PDB entry 7S0T | electron microscopy, 3.05 A resolution | chains A and D of the 7 polymer chains in the assembly

== Chain A ==
Name: DNA polymerase zeta catalytic subunit
Organism: Saccharomyces cerevisiae
Notes: EC 2.7.7.7
Reference sequence: P14284 (DPOZ_YEAST); numbering as in UniProt (aligned over 1-1504)
Sequence (1538 residues; row label = number of the first residue in the row; numbers below 1 keep their minus sign (Met-33 is residue -33)):
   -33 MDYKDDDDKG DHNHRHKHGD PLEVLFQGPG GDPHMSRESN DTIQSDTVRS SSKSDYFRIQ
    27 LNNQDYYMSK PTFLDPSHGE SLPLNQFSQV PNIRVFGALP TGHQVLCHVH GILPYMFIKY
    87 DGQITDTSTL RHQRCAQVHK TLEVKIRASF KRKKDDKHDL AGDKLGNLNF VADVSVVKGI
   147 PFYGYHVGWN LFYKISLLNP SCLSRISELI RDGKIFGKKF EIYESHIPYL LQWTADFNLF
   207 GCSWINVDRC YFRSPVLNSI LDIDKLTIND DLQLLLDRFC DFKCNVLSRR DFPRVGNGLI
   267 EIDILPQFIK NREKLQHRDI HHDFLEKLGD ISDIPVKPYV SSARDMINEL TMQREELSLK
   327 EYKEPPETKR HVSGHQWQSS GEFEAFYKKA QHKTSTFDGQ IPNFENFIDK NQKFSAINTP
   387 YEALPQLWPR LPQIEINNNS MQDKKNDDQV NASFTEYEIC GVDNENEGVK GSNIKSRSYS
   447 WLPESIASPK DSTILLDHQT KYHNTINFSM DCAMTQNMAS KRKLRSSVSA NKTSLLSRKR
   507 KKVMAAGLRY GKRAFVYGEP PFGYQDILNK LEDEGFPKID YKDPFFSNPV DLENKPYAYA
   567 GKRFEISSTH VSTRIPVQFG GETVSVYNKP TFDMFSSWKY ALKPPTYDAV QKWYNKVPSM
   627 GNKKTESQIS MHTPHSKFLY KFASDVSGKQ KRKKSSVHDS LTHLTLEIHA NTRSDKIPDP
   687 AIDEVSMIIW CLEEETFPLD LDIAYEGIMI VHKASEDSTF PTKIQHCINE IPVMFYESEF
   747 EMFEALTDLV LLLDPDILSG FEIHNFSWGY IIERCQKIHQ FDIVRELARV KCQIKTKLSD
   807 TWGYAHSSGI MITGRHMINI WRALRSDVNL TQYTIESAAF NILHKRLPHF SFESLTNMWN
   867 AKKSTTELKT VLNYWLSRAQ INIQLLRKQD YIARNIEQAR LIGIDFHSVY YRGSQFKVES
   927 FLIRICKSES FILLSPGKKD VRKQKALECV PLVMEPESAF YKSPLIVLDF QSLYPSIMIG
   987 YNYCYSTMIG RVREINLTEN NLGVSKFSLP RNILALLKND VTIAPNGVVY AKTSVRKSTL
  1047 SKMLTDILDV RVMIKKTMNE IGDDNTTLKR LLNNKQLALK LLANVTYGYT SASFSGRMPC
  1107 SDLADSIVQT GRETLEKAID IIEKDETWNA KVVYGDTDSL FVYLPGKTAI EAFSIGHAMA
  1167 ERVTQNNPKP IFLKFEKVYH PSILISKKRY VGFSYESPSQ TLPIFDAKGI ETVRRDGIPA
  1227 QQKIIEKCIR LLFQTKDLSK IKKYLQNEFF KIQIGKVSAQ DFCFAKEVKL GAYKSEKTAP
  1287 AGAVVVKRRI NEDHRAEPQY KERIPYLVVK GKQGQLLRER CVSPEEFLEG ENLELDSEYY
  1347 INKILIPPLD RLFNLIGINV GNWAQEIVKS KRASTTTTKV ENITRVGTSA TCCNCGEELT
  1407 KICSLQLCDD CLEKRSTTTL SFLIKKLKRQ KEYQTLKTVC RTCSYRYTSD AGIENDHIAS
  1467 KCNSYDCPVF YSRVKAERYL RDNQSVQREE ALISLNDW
Not modelled in the structure: -33 to 19, 118-129, 296-302, 321-326, 363-366, 377, 402-511, 625-660, 721-722, 799-804, 1065-1071, 1298-1301, 1317-1320, 1325-1326, 1331, 1337-1340, 1374-1419, 1503-1504
Sequence notes: initiating methionine (-33); expression tag (-32 to 0)
Bound ions: Ca2+: Asp975, Phe976, Asp1144 (together with 2'-deoxycytidine-5'-triphosphate)
Small-molecule neighbours:
  - 2'-deoxycytidine-5'-triphosphate (DCP): Asp975, Phe976, Gln977, Ser978, Leu979, Tyr980, Pro981, Asn1090, Tyr1093, Thr1143, Asp1144
  - 4Fe-4S cluster (SF4): Arg852, Pro854, Val1445, Cys1446, Cys1449, Cys1468, Ser1470, Cys1473, Val1475, Phe1476, Arg1479
UniProt features mapped onto this chain:
  - zinc finger: Cys1398 to Cys1417 (CysA-type)
  - motif: Cys1446 to Cys1473 (CysB motif)
  - binding site (Zn(2+)): Cys1398, Cys1401, Cys1414, Cys1417
  - binding site ([4Fe-4S] cluster): Cys1446, Cys1449, Cys1468, Cys1473
From the paper describing this entry:
  - catalytic residues: Asp975, Asp1144
  - conformationally variable residues (domain motion): Ser1044 to Ser1097
  - binding site for 2'-deoxycytidine-5'-triphosphate: Ser978, Leu979, Tyr980, Tyr1093

== Chain D ==
Name: DNA polymerase zeta processivity subunit
Organism: Saccharomyces cerevisiae
Reference sequence: P38927 (REV7_YEAST); residue numbers follow UniProt; this construct covers 1-245
Sequence (245 residues; each row starts with the number of its first residue):
     1 MNRWVEKWLR VYLKCYINLI LFYRNVYPPQ SFDYTTYQSF NLPQFVPINR HPALIDYIEE
    61 LILDVLSKLT HVYRFSICII NKKNDLCIEK YVLDFSELQH VDKDDQIITE TEVFDEFRSS
   121 LNSLIMHLEK LPKVNDDTIT FEAVINAIEL ELGHKLDRNR RVDSLEEKAE IERDSNWVKC
   181 QEDENLPDNN GFQPPKIKLT SLVGSDVGPL IIHQFSEKLI SGDDKILNGV YSQYEEGESI
   241 FGSLF
Not modelled in the structure: 1, 96-106, 149-194, 220-245

== How chain A and chain D interact ==
Pairs across the interface (87; chain A residue first):
  Ala512(A) - Pro195(D)
  Leu514(A) - Cys87(D)
  Leu514(A) - Lys90(D)
  Leu514(A) - Ile197(D)  hydrophobic
  Arg515(A) - Lys90(D)  hydrogen bond (backbone-side chain)
  Tyr516(A) - Arg74(D)  hydrogen bond (backbone-side chain)
  Tyr516(A) - Cys78(D)  hydrophobic
  Tyr516(A) - Cys87(D)  hydrophobic
  Tyr516(A) - Val144(D)
  Tyr516(A) - Asn146(D)
  Arg519(A) - Asn146(D)
  Arg519(A) - Ala147(D)
  Ala520(A) - Ile145(D)
  Ala520(A) - Asn146(D)
  Phe521(A) - Val144(D)
  Phe521(A) - Ile145(D)  hydrogen bond (backbone-backbone)
  Val522(A) - Glu142(D)
  Val522(A) - Ala143(D)
  Tyr523(A) - Tyr57(D)  hydrophobic
  Tyr523(A) - Leu61(D)  hydrophobic
  Tyr523(A) - Ala143(D)  hydrogen bond (backbone-backbone)
  Gly524(A) - Tyr57(D)  hydrogen bond (backbone-side chain)
  Pro526(A) - Phe141(D)  hydrophobic
  Phe528(A) - Tyr27(D)  hydrogen bond (backbone-side chain)
  Phe528(A) - His51(D)
  Phe528(A) - Ala53(D)  hydrophobic
  Gly529(A) - Tyr27(D)
  Tyr530(A) - Asn25(D)  hydrogen bond
  Tyr530(A) - Val26(D)
  Tyr530(A) - Tyr27(D)
  Tyr530(A) - Pro28(D)
  Tyr530(A) - Asp136(D)  hydrogen bond
  Tyr530(A) - Asp137(D)
  Gln531(A) - Asp137(D)
  Ile533(A) - Tyr27(D)  hydrophobic
  Ile533(A) - Pro28(D)
  Ile533(A) - Ser31(D)
  Ile533(A) - His51(D)
  Lys536(A) - His51(D)
  Leu537(A) - Arg50(D)
  Leu537(A) - His51(D)
  Pro543(A) - Arg50(D)  hydrogen bond (backbone-side chain)
  Lys544(A) - Gln30(D)
  Lys544(A) - Arg50(D)  hydrogen bond (backbone-side chain)
  Ile545(A) - Gln30(D)
  Ile545(A) - Arg50(D)
  Asp546(A) - Arg50(D)
  Lys548(A) - Thr35(D)
  Thr575(A) - Phe45(D)
  Val577(A) - Gln38(D)
  Val577(A) - Leu42(D)
  Val577(A) - Pro43(D)  hydrophobic
  Arg580(A) - Thr36(D)
  Arg580(A) - Tyr37(D)  hydrogen bond (side chain-backbone)
  Arg580(A) - Gln38(D)
  Arg580(A) - Leu42(D)
  Arg580(A) - Pro43(D)  hydrogen bond (side chain-backbone)
  Arg580(A) - Gln44(D)  hydrogen bond (side chain-backbone)
  Arg580(A) - Phe45(D)
  Ile581(A) - Thr36(D)  hydrogen bond (backbone-backbone)
  Ile581(A) - Tyr37(D)
  Ile581(A) - Gln38(D)  hydrogen bond (backbone-backbone)
  Pro582(A) - Tyr37(D)
  Pro582(A) - Gln38(D)
  Val583(A) - Tyr37(D)  hydrophobic
  Val583(A) - Gln38(D)  hydrogen bond (backbone-backbone)
  Val583(A) - Ser39(D)
  Val583(A) - Val46(D)  hydrophobic
  Gln584(A) - Lys14(D)  hydrogen bond (backbone-side chain)
  Gln584(A) - Tyr37(D)
  Phe585(A) - Arg10(D)
  Phe585(A) - Lys14(D)
  Phe585(A) - Glu59(D)
  Phe585(A) - Ile62(D)  hydrophobic
  Phe585(A) - Leu63(D)  hydrophobic
  Gly586(A) - Glu59(D)  hydrogen bond (backbone-side chain)
  Val590(A) - Lys7(D)
  Val590(A) - Trp8(D)  hydrophobic
  Val590(A) - Val11(D)  hydrophobic
  Val592(A) - Trp8(D)  hydrophobic
  Val592(A) - Phe114(D)  hydrophobic
  Pro596(A) - Thr111(D)
  Thr597(A) - Thr111(D)  hydrogen bond (backbone-side chain)
  Lys609(A) - Gln44(D)
  Lys609(A) - Asn122(D)
  Lys609(A) - Met126(D)
  Lys609(A) - Glu129(D)
Interface residues without a listed pair, chain A (44 interface residues in all): Gly513, Leu534, Phe542, Ser591, Asn594, Lys595, Ala607
Interface residues without a listed pair, chain D (66 interface residues in all): Cys15, Pro29, Asn41, Ile48, Asn49, Pro52, Leu54, Glu60, Asp64, Ile80, Leu86, Glu89, Thr109, Glu110, Ile125, Glu217, Leu219

== Overview ==
44 residues of chain A face 66 of chain D across their interface; the contacts include 19 hydrogen bonds.
Among the polar pairs are Arg515(A)-Lys90(D), Tyr516(A)-Arg74(D) and Gly524(A)-Tyr57(D). Bound to chain A:
4Fe-4S cluster and 2'-deoxycytidine-5'-triphosphate. From the paper: catalytic residues Asp975(A) and
Asp1144(A); a binding site for 2'-deoxycytidine-5'-triphosphate at Ser978(A), Leu979(A) and Tyr980(A) among
others.
Here chain A is DNA polymerase zeta catalytic subunit and chain D is DNA polymerase zeta processivity subunit,
both from Saccharomyces cerevisiae. Entry 7S0T (Structure of DNA polymerase zeta with mismatched DNA) was
determined by electron microscopy.
